8VFU - chains A and B; structure by X-ray diffraction, 2.45 A resolution.

# Chain A
Molecule: 3G5 Light Chain
Organism: Homo sapiens
Chain sequence (214 residues; each row starts with the number of its first residue):
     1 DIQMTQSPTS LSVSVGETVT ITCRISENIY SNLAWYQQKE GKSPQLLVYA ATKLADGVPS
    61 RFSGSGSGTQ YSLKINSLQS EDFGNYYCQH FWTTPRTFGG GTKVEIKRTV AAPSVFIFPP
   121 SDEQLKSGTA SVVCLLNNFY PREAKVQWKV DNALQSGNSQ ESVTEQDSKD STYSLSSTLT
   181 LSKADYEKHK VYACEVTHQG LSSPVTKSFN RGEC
Not modelled in the structure: 213-214
Disulfides: Cys23-Cys88, Cys134-Cys194

# Chain B
Molecule: 3G5 Heavy Chain
Organism: Homo sapiens
Chain sequence (229 residues; each row starts with the number of its first residue):
     1 EVQLVESGGV LVKPGGSLKL SCAASGFTFS DYAMSWVRQT PEKRLEWVAT ITDGGSYAYY
    61 TDDVKGRFTV SRDNARNNLF LQMSHLRSED TGIYYCSRDR WPYYFDFWGR GTTLTVSSAS
   121 TKGPSVFPLA PSSKSTSGGT AALGCLVKDY FPEPVTVSWN SGALTSGVHT FPAVLQSSGL
   181 YSLSSVVTVP SSSLGTQTYI CNVNHKPSNT KVDKKVEPKS CGSHHHHHH
Disulfides: Cys22-Cys96, Cys145-Cys201

# How chain A and chain B interact
Contacting residue pairs - 77 pairs, chain A then chain B:
  Ala34(A) - Tyr104(B)  hydrophobic
  Tyr36(A) - Tyr104(B)
  Tyr36(A) - Phe105(B)  hydrogen bond (side chain-backbone)
  Tyr36(A) - Trp108(B)
  Gln38(A) - Gln39(B)  hydrogen bond
  Gln38(A) - Tyr95(B)  hydrogen bond
  Ser43(A) - Trp108(B)
  Ser43(A) - Gly109(B)
  Pro44(A) - Trp108(B)  hydrophobic
  Leu46(A) - Tyr104(B)  hydrophobic
  Leu46(A) - Phe105(B)
  Leu46(A) - Asp106(B)
  Tyr49(A) - Tyr104(B)
  Tyr87(A) - Lys43(B)
  Tyr87(A) - Leu45(B)  hydrophobic
  Gln89(A) - Tyr103(B)  hydrogen bond (side chain-backbone)
  Gln89(A) - Tyr104(B)
  Gln89(A) - Phe105(B)
  Phe91(A) - Pro102(B)
  Phe91(A) - Tyr103(B)
  Pro95(A) - Trp47(B)  hydrophobic
  Arg96(A) - Trp47(B)
  Arg96(A) - Thr50(B)
  Arg96(A) - Asp99(B)  salt bridge
  Arg96(A) - Trp101(B)
  Arg96(A) - Pro102(B)
  Arg96(A) - Tyr103(B)
  Arg96(A) - Tyr104(B)
  Arg96(A) - Phe105(B)
  Phe98(A) - Arg44(B)  hydrogen bond (backbone-side chain)
  Phe98(A) - Leu45(B)
  Phe98(A) - Phe105(B)  hydrophobic
  Phe98(A) - Trp108(B)  hydrophobic
  Gly99(A) - Arg44(B)
  Gly100(A) - Arg44(B)
  Phe116(A) - Lys134(B)
  Phe116(A) - Ser135(B)
  Phe116(A) - Thr136(B)
  Phe116(A) - Ala142(B)  hydrophobic
  Ile117(A) - Lys134(B)  hydrogen bond (backbone-backbone)
  Phe118(A) - Leu129(B)
  Phe118(A) - Ala130(B)
  Phe118(A) - Ser135(B)
  Phe118(A) - Ala142(B)
  Ser121(A) - Phe127(B)
  Ser121(A) - Pro128(B)
  Glu123(A) - Phe127(B)
  Glu123(A) - Lys214(B)  salt bridge
  Gln124(A) - Phe127(B)
  Gln124(A) - Lys148(B)
  Ser131(A) - Leu146(B)
  Ser131(A) - Lys148(B)
  Val133(A) - Leu129(B)  hydrophobic
  Leu135(A) - Phe171(B)  hydrophobic
  Leu135(A) - Val186(B)  hydrophobic
  Asn137(A) - His169(B)
  Asn137(A) - Thr188(B)
  Asn138(A) - His169(B)  hydrogen bond
  Gln160(A) - Val174(B)
  Gln160(A) - Leu175(B)  hydrogen bond (side chain-backbone)
  Gln160(A) - Gln176(B)
  Glu161(A) - Val174(B)
  Ser162(A) - Phe171(B)
  Ser162(A) - Pro172(B)  hydrogen bond (side chain-backbone)
  Val163(A) - Pro172(B)
  Thr164(A) - Phe171(B)
  Thr164(A) - Pro172(B)
  Asp167(A) - His169(B)
  Ser174(A) - His169(B)  hydrogen bond
  Ser174(A) - Phe171(B)
  Leu175(A) - Phe171(B)
  Ser176(A) - Phe171(B)
  Ser176(A) - Ser184(B)  hydrogen bond
  Lys207(A) - Lys134(B)
  Ser208(A) - Lys134(B)  hydrogen bond (backbone-side chain)
  Arg211(A) - His229(B)  hydrogen bond (side chain-backbone)
  Gly212(A) - Cys221(B)
Also at the interface, not in a pair above, chain A (46 interface residues in all): Gly41, Lys42, Val115, Thr129, Thr178, Glu187, Phe209
Also at the interface, not in a pair above, chain B (46 interface residues in all): Ser35, Val37, Glu46, Thr61, Arg100, Arg110, Ser137, Leu143

# Summary
The chain A/chain B interface involves 46 residues from each chain; the contacts include 13 hydrogen bonds and
2 salt bridges. Among the polar pairs are Arg96(A)-Asp99(B), Glu123(A)-Lys214(B) and Tyr36(A)-Phe105(B).
Here chain A is 3G5 Light Chain and chain B is 3G5 Heavy Chain, both from Homo sapiens. Entry 8VFU (The Fab
Crystal Structure of the PAN IL-1 Family Inhibitor Antibody 3G5) was determined by X-ray diffraction.
